Entry 4BVT (X-ray diffraction, 3.10 A resolution); this record covers chains A and B.

[Chain A (and B)]
Name: Cyanuric acid amidohydrolase
Source organism: Pseudomonas SP. adp
Notes: EC 3.5.2.15; chain B of this document is another copy of the same molecule, construct and numbering; everything in this record applies to it too
UniProt: P58329 (ATZD_PSESD); residues 1-363 here = UniProt positions 1-363
Sequence (383 residues; row label = number of the first residue in the row; numbers below 1 keep their minus sign (Met-19 is residue -19)):
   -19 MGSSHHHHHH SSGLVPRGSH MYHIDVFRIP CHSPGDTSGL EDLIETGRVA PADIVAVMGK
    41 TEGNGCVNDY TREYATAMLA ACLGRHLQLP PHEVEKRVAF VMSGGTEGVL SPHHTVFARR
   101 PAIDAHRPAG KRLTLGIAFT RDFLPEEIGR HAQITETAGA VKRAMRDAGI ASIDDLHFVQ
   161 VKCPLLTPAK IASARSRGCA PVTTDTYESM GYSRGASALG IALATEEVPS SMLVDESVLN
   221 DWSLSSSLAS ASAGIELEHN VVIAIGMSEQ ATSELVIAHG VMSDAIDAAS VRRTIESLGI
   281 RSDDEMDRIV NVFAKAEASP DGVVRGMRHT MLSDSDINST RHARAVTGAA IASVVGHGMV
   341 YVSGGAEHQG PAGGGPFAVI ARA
Not modelled in the structure: -19 to -1
Sequence notes: expression tag (-19 to 0)
UniProt features mapped onto this chain:
  - active site: Lys162, Ser232 (Nucleophile)
  - binding site (substrate): Arg52, Ser83, Gly84, Arg194, Ser232, Ala233, Arg324, Ser343, Gly344
  - binding site (Mg(2+)): Glu297, Ala346, Gln349, Gly350, Pro351, Gly354
  - site: Thr320 (Important for substrate specificity)
Metal / ion sites: Mg2+: Glu297, Ala346, Gln349, Pro351, Gly354
Residues lining bound ligands: barbituric acid (BR8): Lys40, Gly45, Arg52, Met82, Ser83, Gly84, Lys162, Met190, Arg194, Ser232, Ala233, Arg324, Val342, Ser343, Gly344

[Interface between chain A and chain B]
Pairs across the interface (45):
  Cys11(A) with Arg308(B), hydrogen bond (backbone-side chain)
  His12(A) with Arg308(B), hydrogen bond (backbone-side chain)
  Ser13(A) with Arg308(B)
  Glu42(A) with Arg308(B), salt bridge
  Thr86(A) with Thr310(B), hydrogen bond (backbone-side chain)
  Gly88(A) with Met311(B); His322(B), hydrogen bond (backbone-side chain); Val326(B)
  Val89(A) with Ile266(B), hydrophobic; Arg308(B); Val326(B)
  Ser91(A) with Met307(B); Arg308(B), hydrogen bond (side chain-backbone)
  Pro92(A) with Arg308(B); Thr310(B)
  Ile266(A) with Val89(B), hydrophobic; Ser333(B)
  Arg305(A) with Gly336(B)
  Met307(A) with Ser91(B); His337(B)
  Arg308(A) with Cys11(B), hydrogen bond (side chain-backbone); His12(B), hydrogen bond (side chain-backbone); Ser13(B); Glu42(B), salt bridge; Ser91(B), hydrogen bond (backbone-side chain); Pro92(B)
  Thr310(A) with Thr86(B), hydrogen bond (side chain-backbone); Pro92(B)
  Met311(A) with Gly88(B)
  Asp314(A) with Arg321(B), salt bridge
  Ile317(A) with Ile317(B), hydrophobic; Arg321(B)
  Arg321(A) with Asp314(B), salt bridge; Ile317(B)
  His322(A) with Gly88(B), hydrogen bond (side chain-backbone)
  Val326(A) with Gly88(B); Val89(B); Ala329(B)
  Ala329(A) with Val326(B); Ala329(B), hydrophobic
  Ala332(A) with Ile266(B)
  Ser333(A) with Ile266(B)
  Gly336(A) with Arg305(B)
  His337(A) with Met307(B)
  Met339(A) with Met307(B), hydrophobic
Also at the interface, not in a pair above, chain A (36 interface residues in all): Arg8, Glu87, Leu90, Ala268, Val304, His309, Asp316, Ala325, Ala330, Gly338
Also at the interface, not in a pair above, chain B (34 interface residues in all): Glu87, Leu90, Ala268, Val304, His309, Asp316, Ala325, Ala332, Gly338, Met339

[In short]
The interface between chain A and chain B involves 36 residues on one side and 34 on the other, with 10
hydrogen bonds and 4 salt bridges. Polar contacts include Glu42(A)-Arg308(B), Asp314(A)-Arg321(B) and
Cys11(A)-Arg308(B). Chain A binds barbituric acid.
Both chains are Cyanuric acid amidohydrolase (Pseudomonas SP. adp). Entry 4BVT (Cyanuric acid hydrolase:
evolutionary innovation by structural concatenation) was determined by X-ray diffraction, deposited together
with 4BVQ, 4BVR and 4BVS.
